PDB entry 6U12 | X-ray diffraction, 1.56 A resolution | chains A and B

[Chain A]
Protein: InlB
Organism: Listeria monocytogenes
UniProt: Q45GD4 (Q45GD4_LISMN); residues 37-249 here correspond to UniProt positions 36-248 (UniProt number = residue number - 1)
Sequence (229 residues; numbered 21 to 249; the number before each row is that of its first residue):
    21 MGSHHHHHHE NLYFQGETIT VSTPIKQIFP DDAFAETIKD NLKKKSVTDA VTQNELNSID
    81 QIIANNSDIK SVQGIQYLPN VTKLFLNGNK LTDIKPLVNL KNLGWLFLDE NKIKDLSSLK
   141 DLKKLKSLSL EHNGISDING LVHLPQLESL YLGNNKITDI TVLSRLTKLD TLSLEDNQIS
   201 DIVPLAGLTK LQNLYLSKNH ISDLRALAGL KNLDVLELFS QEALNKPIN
Not modelled in the structure: 21-36, 244-249
Differences from the reference sequence: expression tag (21-36); engineered mutation Val118 (Thr117 in Q45GD4), Ala243 (Cys242 in Q45GD4)

[Chain B]
Protein: VHH R303 C33A/C102A mutant
Organism: Camelus dromedarius
Notes: antibody fragment or engineered binder
Sequence (142 residues; numbered 1 to 142; the number before each row is that of its first residue):
     1 QVKLEESGGG SVQAGGSLRL SCAASGHTYS TYAMGWFRQV PGKEREGVAR INVGGSSTWY
    61 ADSVRDRFTI SQDNAKNTVY LQMNSLKLED TAIYYCTLHR FANTWSLGTL NVWGQGTQVT
   121 VSSGSEQKLI SEEDLNHHHH HH
Not modelled in the structure: 41-43, 124-142
Disulfides: Cys22-Cys96

[How chain A and chain B interact]
Pairs across the interface - 28 pairs, chain A then chain B:
  Ile83(A) with Thr109(B)
  Asn85(A) with Leu110(B)
  Lys103(A) with Leu107(B)
  Phe105(A) with Thr109(B); Leu110(B), hydrophobic
  Trp125(A) with Asn103(B); Leu107(B), hydrophobic
  Phe127(A) with Thr104(B); Leu107(B), hydrophobic; Leu110(B), hydrophobic
  Ser169(A) with Asn103(B), hydrogen bond
  Tyr171(A) with Phe101(B), hydrophobic; Asn103(B); Thr104(B)
  Asp190(A) with Asn103(B), hydrogen bond
  Thr191(A) with Asn103(B), hydrogen bond
  Glu195(A) with Arg100(B), salt bridge
  Asn213(A) with Asn52(B), hydrogen bond
  Tyr215(A) with Phe101(B), hydrophobic
  Asp234(A) with Asn52(B), hydrogen bond; Gly55(B); Ser56(B), hydrogen bond (side chain-backbone); Ser57(B), hydrogen bond
  Val235(A) with Thr31(B)
  Glu237(A) with Ser30(B); Thr31(B), hydrogen bond; Arg100(B), salt bridge
  Phe239(A) with Ser30(B)
Also at the interface, not in a pair above, chain A (21 interface residues in all): Gln81, Asn107, Ser193, Gln212

[In short]
Chain A and chain B form an interface of 21 and 13 residues respectively; the contacts include 8 hydrogen
bonds and 2 salt bridges. Polar pairs include Glu195(A)-Arg100(B), Glu237(A)-Arg100(B) and
Ser169(A)-Asn103(B).
Chain A is InlB (Listeria monocytogenes) and chain B is VHH R303 C33A/C102A mutant (Camelus dromedarius); the
structure, VHH R303 C33A/C102A in complex withthe LRR domain of InlB, was determined by X-ray diffraction
(same publication as 6U14).
